1UPK - chains A and B; structure by X-ray diffraction, 1.85 A resolution.

== Chain A ==
Molecule: MO25 protein
From: Homo sapiens
UniProt: Q9Y376 (MO25_HUMAN); residues 1-341 here = UniProt positions 1-341
Sequence (341 residues; row label = number of the first residue in the row):
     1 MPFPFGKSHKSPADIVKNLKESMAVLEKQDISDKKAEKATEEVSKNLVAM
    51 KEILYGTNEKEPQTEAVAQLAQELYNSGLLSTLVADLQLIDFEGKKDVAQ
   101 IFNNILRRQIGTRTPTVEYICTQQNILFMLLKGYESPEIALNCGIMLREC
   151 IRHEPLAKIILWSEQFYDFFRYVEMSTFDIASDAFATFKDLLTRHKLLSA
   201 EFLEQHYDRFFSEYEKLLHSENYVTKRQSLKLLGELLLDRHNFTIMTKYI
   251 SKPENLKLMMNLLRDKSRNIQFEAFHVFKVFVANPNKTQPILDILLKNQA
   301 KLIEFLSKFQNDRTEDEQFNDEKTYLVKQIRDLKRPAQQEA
Unresolved in the structure: 1-9, 29-31, 56-62, 314, 340-341
Modified positions: Mse1 (selenomethionine); Mse23, Mse50, Mse129, Mse146, Mse175, Mse246, Mse259, Mse260 (selenomethionine; parent Met)
Curated features (UniProtKB/Swiss-Prot):
  - mutagenesis: Arg240 (R240A: Abolishes activation of STK11/LKB1; when associated with A-243), Phe243 (F243A: Abolishes activation of STK11/LKB1; when associated with A-240)

== Chain B ==
Molecule: Ste-20 related adaptor
Notes: fragment: c-terminal 12 amino acids, residues 1-12
Sequence (12 residues; each row starts with the number of its first residue; numbers below 1 keep their minus sign (Asn-7 is residue -7)):
    -7 NLEELEVDDWEF
Unresolved in the structure: -7 to 0

== Chain A / chain B interface ==
Contacting residue pairs (14):
  Lys257(A) with Phe4(B)
  Mse260(A) with Trp2(B), hydrogen bond (backbone-side chain)
  Asn261(A) with Trp2(B); Phe4(B)
  Arg264(A) with Trp2(B)
  Ile294(A) with Phe4(B), hydrophobic
  Lys297(A) with Glu3(B); Phe4(B)
  Asn298(A) with Trp2(B); Glu3(B), hydrogen bond (side chain-backbone)
  Lys301(A) with Asp1(B); Trp2(B)
  Leu302(A) with Trp2(B), hydrophobic
  Phe305(A) with Trp2(B), hydrophobic

== Summary ==
10 residues of chain A face 4 of chain B across their interface, with 2 hydrogen bonds. Polar pairs include
Mse260(A)-Trp2(B) and Asn298(A)-Glu3(B). UniProt lists 2 mutagenesis sites on chain A.
Here chain A is MO25 protein (Homo sapiens) and chain B is Ste-20 related adaptor. Entry 1UPK (Crystal
structure of MO25 in complex with a C-terminal peptide of STRAD) was determined by X-ray diffraction,
deposited together with 1UPL.
